4J09 - chains A and B; structure by X-ray diffraction, 1.90 A resolution.

== Chain A ==
Name: Acyl-[acyl-carrier-protein]--UDP-N-acetylglucosamine O-acyltransferase
From: Escherichia coli
Notes: EC 2.3.1.129
UniProt: P0A722 (LPXA_ECOLI); numbering as in UniProt (aligned over 1-262)
Chain sequence (262 residues; numbered 1 to 262; the number before each row is that of its first residue):
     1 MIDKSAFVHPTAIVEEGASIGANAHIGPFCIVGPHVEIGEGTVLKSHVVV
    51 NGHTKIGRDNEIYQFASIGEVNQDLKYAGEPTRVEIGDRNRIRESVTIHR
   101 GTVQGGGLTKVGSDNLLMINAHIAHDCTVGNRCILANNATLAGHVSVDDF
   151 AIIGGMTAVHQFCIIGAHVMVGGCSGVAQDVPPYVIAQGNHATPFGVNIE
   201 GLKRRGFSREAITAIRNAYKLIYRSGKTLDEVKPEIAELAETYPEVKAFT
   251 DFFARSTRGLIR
What the authors report for this chain:
  - conformationally variable residues (side-chain flip): His-160

== Chain B ==
Name: Putative metabolite transport protein YjhB
UniProt: P39352 (YJHB_ECOLI); residues 1-6 here correspond to UniProt positions 101-106 (UniProt number = residue number + 100)
Chain sequence (6 residues; row label = number of the first residue in the row):
     1 TNLYML
What the authors report for this chain:
  - contacts within the chain: Asn-2/Tyr-4 (pi stacking)

== Interface between chain A and chain B ==
Contacting residue pairs (16; chain A residue first):
  Gln-73(A) / Thr-1(B)  hydrogen bond
  Asp-74(A) / Thr-1(B)
  His-122(A) / Thr-1(B)  hydrogen bond
  Ala-124(A) / Thr-1(B)
  His-125(A) / Thr-1(B)  hydrogen bond (side chain-backbone)
  Thr-140(A) / Leu-3(B)
  Ala-142(A) / Thr-1(B)
  Ala-142(A) / Leu-3(B)  hydrophobic
  Gly-143(A) / Thr-1(B)  hydrogen bond (backbone-backbone)
  Ala-158(A) / Leu-3(B)  hydrophobic
  Ala-158(A) / Met-5(B)  hydrophobic
  Val-159(A) / Leu-3(B)
  His-160(A) / Met-5(B)  hydrogen bond (side chain-backbone)
  Gly-176(A) / Met-5(B)
  Val-177(A) / Met-5(B)
  His-191(A) / Leu-6(B)  hydrogen bond (side chain-backbone)
Other interface residues (no listed pair), chain A (18 interface residues in all): His-99, Leu-141, Gln-161, Ala-178
Other interface residues (no listed pair), chain B (5 interface residues in all): Asn-2
Interface features reported in the paper:
  - residue pairs: Gln-73(A)/Thr-1(B) (hydrogen bond), His-122(A)/Thr-1(B) (hydrogen bond), His-191(A)/Leu-6(B)
  - interface residues, chain B: Thr-1(B), Met-5(B), Leu-6(B)

== Overview ==
18 residues of chain A and 5 residues of chain B are in contact, with 6 hydrogen bonds. Polar pairs include
Gln-73(A)/Thr-1(B), His-122(A)/Thr-1(B) and His-125(A)/Thr-1(B). The paper describes hydrogen bonds between
Gln-73(A) and Thr-1(B) and His-122(A) and Thr-1(B); a contact between His-191(A) and Leu-6(B). From the paper:
interface residues Thr-1(B), Met-5(B) and Leu-6(B); conformational variability at His-160(A).
Here chain A is Acyl-[acyl-carrier-protein]--UDP-N-acetylglucosamine O-acyltransferase (Escherichia coli) and
chain B is Putative metabolite transport protein YjhB. Entry 4J09 (Crystal Structure of LpxA bound to RJPXD33)
was determined by X-ray diffraction.
